Entry 9F6A (electron microscopy, 2.70 A resolution); this record covers chains A and B of the 3 polymer chains in the assembly.

Chain A:
Name: VP0
From: Enterovirus A71
UniProt: D4QGA2 (D4QGA2_HE71); numbering as in UniProt (aligned over 1-323)
Chain sequence (323 residues; row label = number of the first residue in the row):
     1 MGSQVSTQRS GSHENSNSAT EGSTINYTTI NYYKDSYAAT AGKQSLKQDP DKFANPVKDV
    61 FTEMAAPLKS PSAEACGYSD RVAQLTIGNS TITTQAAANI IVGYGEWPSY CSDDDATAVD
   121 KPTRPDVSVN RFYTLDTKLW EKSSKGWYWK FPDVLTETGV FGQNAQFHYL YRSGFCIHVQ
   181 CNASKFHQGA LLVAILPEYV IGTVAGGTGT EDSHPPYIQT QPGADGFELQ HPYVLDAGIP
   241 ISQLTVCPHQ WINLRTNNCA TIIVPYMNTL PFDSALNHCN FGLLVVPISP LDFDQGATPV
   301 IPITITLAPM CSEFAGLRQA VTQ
Unresolved in the structure: 1-11, 46-64
Construct notes: engineered mutation Ala-96 (Glu in D4QGA2)
From the paper describing this entry:
  - contacts within the chain: Tyr-78/Trp-107 (pi stacking), Arg-81/Trp-107 (cation-pi contact)

Chain B:
Name: VP3
From: Enterovirus A71
UniProt: D4QGA3 (D4QGA3_9ENTO); residues 1-242 here correspond to UniProt positions 324-565 (UniProt number = residue number + 323)
Chain sequence (242 residues; numbered 1 to 242; the number before each row is that of its first residue):
     1 GFPTELKPGT NQFLTTDDGV SAPILPNFHP TPCIHIPGEV RNLLELCQVE TILEVNNVPT
    61 NATSLMERLR FPVSAQAGKG ELCAVFRADP GRDGPWQSTM LGQLCGYYTQ WSGSLEVTFM
   121 FTGSFMATGK MLIAYTPPGG PLPKDRATAM LGTHVIWDFG LQSSVTLVIP WISNTHYRAH
   181 ARDGVFDYYT TGLVSIWYQT NYVVPIGAPN TAYIIALAAA QKNFTMKLCK DTSHILQTAS
   241 IQ

How chain A and chain B interact:
Residue-residue contacts (123):
  Asn-15(A) / Asn-27(B)  hydrogen bond
  Asn-15(A) / His-29(B)
  Asn-17(A) / Phe-28(B)  hydrogen bond (side chain-backbone)
  Asn-17(A) / His-29(B)
  Asn-17(A) / Pro-30(B)
  Ser-18(A) / Pro-30(B)
  Ile-25(A) / Arg-41(B)
  Ile-30(A) / Val-20(B)
  Asn-31(A) / Val-20(B)
  Tyr-32(A) / Val-20(B)  hydrophobic
  Tyr-33(A) / Val-20(B)  hydrophobic
  Tyr-33(A) / Ser-21(B)
  Tyr-33(A) / Ala-22(B)
  Tyr-33(A) / Pro-23(B)
  Lys-34(A) / Pro-26(B)
  Lys-34(A) / Asn-27(B)
  Asp-35(A) / Pro-23(B)
  Asp-35(A) / Leu-25(B)
  Asp-35(A) / Pro-26(B)
  Asp-35(A) / Asn-27(B)  hydrogen bond (side chain-backbone)
  Tyr-37(A) / Pro-23(B)
  Tyr-37(A) / Ile-24(B)
  Tyr-37(A) / Leu-25(B)  hydrogen bond (side chain-backbone)
  Tyr-37(A) / Phe-28(B)
  Ala-38(A) / Val-20(B)
  Ala-38(A) / Ser-21(B)  hydrogen bond (backbone-backbone)
  Ala-38(A) / Pro-23(B)
  Thr-40(A) / Asp-18(B)
  Thr-40(A) / Gly-19(B)
  Thr-40(A) / Val-20(B)
  Ala-41(A) / Asp-18(B)  hydrogen bond (backbone-side chain)
  Gly-42(A) / Asp-18(B)  hydrogen bond (backbone-side chain)
  Leu-68(A) / Gly-38(B)
  Leu-68(A) / Val-40(B)  hydrophobic
  Leu-68(A) / Glu-45(B)
  Leu-68(A) / Leu-46(B)  hydrophobic
  Leu-68(A) / Val-49(B)
  Lys-69(A) / Gln-48(B)  hydrogen bond (side chain-backbone)
  Lys-69(A) / Val-49(B)
  Lys-69(A) / Glu-50(B)
  Tyr-104(A) / Gly-38(B)
  Glu-106(A) / His-35(B)  salt bridge
  Glu-106(A) / Pro-37(B)
  Asp-115(A) / Ile-34(B)
  Asp-115(A) / His-35(B)  hydrogen bond (side chain-backbone)
  Lys-185(A) / Ser-124(B)
  Lys-185(A) / Phe-125(B)  hydrogen bond (backbone-backbone)
  Lys-185(A) / Met-126(B)  hydrogen bond (backbone-backbone)
  Phe-186(A) / Ser-124(B)
  Phe-186(A) / Met-126(B)  hydrophobic
  Phe-186(A) / Pro-205(B)  hydrophobic
  Phe-186(A) / Ile-206(B)
  Phe-186(A) / Gly-207(B)
  Phe-186(A) / Ala-208(B)
  Phe-186(A) / Pro-209(B)
  His-187(A) / Ser-124(B)
  Gln-188(A) / Thr-122(B)
  Gln-188(A) / Gly-123(B)
  Gln-188(A) / Ser-124(B)
  Gln-188(A) / Tyr-202(B)
  Gln-188(A) / Pro-209(B)
  Gln-188(A) / Thr-211(B)  hydrogen bond (side chain-backbone)
  Gln-188(A) / Ala-212(B)
  Gly-189(A) / Thr-122(B)  hydrogen bond (backbone-backbone)
  Ala-190(A) / Thr-122(B)
  Pro-232(A) / Met-66(B)  hydrophobic
  Tyr-233(A) / Glu-54(B)  hydrogen bond
  Tyr-233(A) / Leu-65(B)
  Tyr-233(A) / Met-66(B)
  Ile-241(A) / Ile-52(B)
  Ile-241(A) / Met-66(B)  hydrophobic
  Ile-241(A) / Leu-69(B)  hydrophobic
  Ser-242(A) / Thr-51(B)
  Ser-242(A) / Ile-52(B)  hydrogen bond (backbone-backbone)
  Ser-242(A) / Leu-69(B)
  Ser-242(A) / Ser-98(B)  hydrogen bond (side chain-backbone)
  Gln-243(A) / Thr-51(B)
  Gln-243(A) / Gln-97(B)
  Gln-243(A) / Ser-98(B)  hydrogen bond (side chain-backbone)
  Gln-243(A) / Thr-99(B)
  Gln-243(A) / Met-100(B)
  Gln-243(A) / Gln-103(B)
  Thr-245(A) / Val-49(B)
  Thr-245(A) / Glu-50(B)  hydrogen bond (side chain-backbone)
  Thr-245(A) / Thr-51(B)  hydrogen bond
  Val-246(A) / Val-49(B)  hydrophobic
  Val-246(A) / Met-100(B)  hydrophobic
  Trp-251(A) / Ile-52(B)  hydrophobic
  Trp-251(A) / Met-120(B)  hydrophobic
  Trp-251(A) / Ile-215(B)  hydrophobic
  Asn-253(A) / Met-120(B)
  Asn-253(A) / Phe-121(B)  hydrogen bond (side chain-backbone)
  Asn-253(A) / Thr-122(B)
  Arg-255(A) / Phe-121(B)
  Arg-255(A) / Gly-123(B)  hydrogen bond (side chain-backbone)
  Arg-255(A) / Ser-124(B)  hydrogen bond (side chain-backbone)
  Arg-255(A) / Phe-125(B)
  Arg-255(A) / Ala-127(B)  hydrogen bond (side chain-backbone)
  Arg-255(A) / Phe-159(B)  hydrogen bond (side chain-backbone)
  Arg-255(A) / Gly-160(B)  hydrogen bond (side chain-backbone)
  Arg-255(A) / Ser-163(B)  hydrogen bond
  Thr-256(A) / Ser-163(B)  hydrogen bond
  Pro-265(A) / Pro-37(B)  hydrophobic
  Tyr-266(A) / Pro-37(B)
  Met-267(A) / Pro-37(B)  hydrophobic
  Asn-268(A) / Ile-34(B)
  Asn-268(A) / Ile-36(B)
  Thr-269(A) / Ile-34(B)
  Leu-270(A) / Ile-34(B)
  Pro-271(A) / Ile-34(B)
  Ile-288(A) / Met-66(B)  hydrophobic
  Ile-288(A) / Leu-69(B)  hydrophobic
  Ile-288(A) / Arg-70(B)
  Ile-288(A) / Ile-215(B)  hydrophobic
  Ser-289(A) / Thr-122(B)  hydrogen bond
  Ser-289(A) / Tyr-213(B)
  Pro-290(A) / Arg-70(B)
  Pro-290(A) / Tyr-213(B)  hydrophobic
  Asp-292(A) / Pro-209(B)
  Phe-293(A) / Pro-209(B)  hydrophobic
  Asp-294(A) / Gly-207(B)  hydrogen bond (side chain-backbone)
  Asp-294(A) / Ala-208(B)  hydrogen bond (side chain-backbone)
  Asp-294(A) / Pro-209(B)
Also at the interface, not in a pair above, chain A (56 interface residues in all): Ser-16, Thr-24, Ala-39, Gln-44, Leu-192, Pro-287
Also at the interface, not in a pair above, chain B (62 interface residues in all): Cys-33, Arg-68, Asn-210, Leu-217

Summary:
Chain A and chain B form an interface of 56 and 62 residues respectively; the contacts include 30 hydrogen
bonds and 1 salt bridge. Polar contacts include Glu-106(A)/His-35(B), Asn-15(A)/Asn-27(B) and
Asn-17(A)/Phe-28(B). The paper reports contacts within the chain involving Trp-107(A), Tyr-78(A) and
Arg-81(A).
Here chain A is VP0 and chain B is VP3, both from Enterovirus A71. Entry 9F6A (EVA71 E096A native particle)
was determined by electron microscopy, deposited together with 9F5S.
